Entry 4G4R (X-ray diffraction, 1.95 A resolution); this record covers chains A and C of the 3 polymer chains in the assembly.

[Chain A]
Protein: Formamidopyrimidine-DNA glycosylase
Organism: Geobacillus stearothermophilus
Notes: EC 3.2.2.23; fragment: MutM
UniProt: P84131 (P84131_GEOSE); residues 2-274 here = UniProt positions 2-274
Sequence (273 residues; numbered 2 to 274; the number before each row is that of its first residue):
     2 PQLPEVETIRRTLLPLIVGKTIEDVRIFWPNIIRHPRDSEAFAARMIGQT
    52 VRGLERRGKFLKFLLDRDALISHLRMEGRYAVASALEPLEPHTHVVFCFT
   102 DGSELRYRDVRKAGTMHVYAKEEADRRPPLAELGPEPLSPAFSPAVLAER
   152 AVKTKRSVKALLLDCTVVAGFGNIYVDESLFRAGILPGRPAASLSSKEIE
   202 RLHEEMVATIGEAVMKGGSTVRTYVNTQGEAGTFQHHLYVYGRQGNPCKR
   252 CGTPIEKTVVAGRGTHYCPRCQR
Not modelled in the structure: 217-237
Construct notes: engineered mutation Ala114 (Phe in P84131), Cys166 (Gln in P84131)
Ion coordination: Zn2+: Cys249, Cys252, Cys269, Cys272
Reported in the primary citation:
  - mutagenesis - R76A: decreased catalytic activity on oxoG-containing substrate
  - mutagenesis - R76K, R76M, F114A: decreased catalytic activity on oxoG
  - binding site for the 16-nt DNA strand (chain C): Arg76, Met77
  - conformationally variable residues (order/disorder transition, side-chain flip): Arg76, Lys217 to His237
  - mutagenesis - F114A: unchanged catalytic activity
  - mutagenesis - F114A: increased binding to non-lesion-containing DNA

[Chain C]
Molecule: 16-nt DNA strand
Sequence (16 nucleotides; each row starts with the number of its first residue):
     1 TGCGTCCGAGXCTACC
Not modelled in the structure: 1-3, 16
Modified residues: 8OG (8-oxo-2'-deoxy-guanosine-5'-monophosphate) at position 8; TX2 (5'-O-{(R)-hydroxy[(2-sulfanylethyl)amino]phosphoryl}thymidine) at position 11

[Chain A / chain C interface]
Residue-residue contacts - 29 pairs, chain A then chain C:
  Gln3(A) with DA9(C), hydrogen bond to the phosphate
  Lys60(A) with DA9(C), salt bridge to the phosphate; DG10(C), phosphate contact
  His74(A) with DA9(C), hydrogen bond to the phosphate; DG10(C), salt bridge to the phosphate
  Arg76(A) with 8OG_8(C), base contact; DA9(C), hydrogen bond to the base
  Met77(A) with 8OG_8(C), phosphate contact; DA9(C), sugar contact
  Arg112(A) with DC7(C), base contact; 8OG_8(C), base contact
  Pro129(A) with DC12(C), phosphate contact
  Pro130(A) with TX2_11(C), base contact
  Ala132(A) with TX2_11(C), base contact
  Glu133(A) with TX2_11(C), base contact
  Leu134(A) with TX2_11(C), base contact
  Cys166(A) with TX2_11(C), covalent bond
  Thr167(A) with TX2_11(C), base contact
  Gly173(A) with DA9(C), phosphate contact
  Asn174(A) with 8OG_8(C), hydrogen bond to the phosphate; DA9(C), hydrogen bond to the phosphate
  Tyr242(A) with DC7(C), phosphate contact; 8OG_8(C), hydrogen bond to the phosphate
  Lys258(A) with DC7(C), salt bridge to the phosphate
  Gly263(A) with 8OG_8(C), hydrogen bond to the base
  Arg264(A) with 8OG_8(C), sugar contact; DA9(C), salt bridge to the phosphate
  Gly265(A) with DC7(C), phosphate contact; 8OG_8(C), hydrogen bond to the phosphate
Also at the interface, not in a pair above, chain A (23 interface residues in all): Phe61, Gly171, Val260

[In short]
23 residues of chain A and 6 residues of chain C are in contact; the contacts include 1 covalent bond, 8
hydrogen bonds and 4 salt bridges. Among the polar pairs are Arg76(A)-DA9(C), Gly263(A)-8OG_8(C) and
Gln3(A)-DA9(C). From the paper: a binding site for the 16-nt DNA strand (chain C) at Arg76(A) and Met77(A);
R76K, R76M and F114A of chain A reduce catalytic activity on oxoG.
Chain A is Formamidopyrimidine-DNA glycosylase (Geobacillus stearothermophilus) and chain C is a 16-nt DNA
strand; the structure, MutM containing F114A mutation bound to oxoG-containing DNA, was determined by X-ray
diffraction (same publication as 4G4N, 4G4O and 4G4Q).
